7K76 - chains A and P of the 3 polymer chains in the assembly; structure by X-ray diffraction, 2.14 A resolution.

Chain A:
Molecule: Heavy chain of MAD2-6 IgG Fab
From: Homo sapiens
Notes: antibody fragment or engineered binder
Sequence (226 residues; numbered 1 to 216 plus 10 insertion-coded residues; the number before each row is that of its first residue; a row labelled like 35A-35B holds insertion residues (35A, then the next letters in order)):
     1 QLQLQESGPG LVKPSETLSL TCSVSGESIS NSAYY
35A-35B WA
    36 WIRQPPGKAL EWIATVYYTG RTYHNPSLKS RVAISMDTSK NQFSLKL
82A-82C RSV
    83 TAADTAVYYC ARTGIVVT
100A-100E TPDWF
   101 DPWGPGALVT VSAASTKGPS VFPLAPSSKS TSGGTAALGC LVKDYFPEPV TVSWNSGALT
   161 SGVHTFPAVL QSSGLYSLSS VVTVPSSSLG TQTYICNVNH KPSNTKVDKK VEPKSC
Unresolved in the structure: 1, 215-216
Cystine bridges: Cys-22/Cys-92, Cys-140/Cys-196

Chain P:
Molecule: PfCSP N-terminal peptide P17
Sequence (15 residues; numbered 1 to 15; the number before each row is that of its first residue):
     1 KLRKPKHKKL KQPAD
Unresolved in the structure: 1, 13-15

Chain A / chain P interface:
Residue-residue contacts (12):
  Ala-33(A) / Lys-11(P)  hydrogen bond (backbone-side chain)
  Tyr-34(A) / Lys-11(P)
  Gly-96(A) / Lys-11(P)  hydrogen bond (backbone-side chain)
  Ile-97(A) / Lys-11(P)  hydrogen bond (backbone-side chain)
  Val-98(A) / Leu-10(P)  hydrophobic
  Val-98(A) / Lys-11(P)  hydrogen bond (backbone-backbone)
  Val-99(A) / Lys-8(P)
  Val-99(A) / Lys-9(P)
  Val-99(A) / Lys-11(P)
  Thr-100(A) / Lys-9(P)  hydrogen bond (backbone-backbone)
  Thr-100(A) / Leu-10(P)
  Thr-100(A) / Lys-11(P)
From the paper, about this interface:
  - epitope / paratope residues, chain P: Lys-9(P), Lys-11(P)

In short:
The interface between chain A and chain P involves 7 residues on one side and 4 on the other, with 5 hydrogen
bonds. Among the polar pairs are Ala-33(A)/Lys-11(P), Gly-96(A)/Lys-11(P) and Ile-97(A)/Lys-11(P). From the
paper: epitope/paratope residues Lys-9(P) and Lys-11(P).
Here chain A is Heavy chain of MAD2-6 IgG Fab (Homo sapiens) and chain P is PfCSP N-terminal peptide P17.
Entry 7K76 (Crystal structure of MAD2-6 IgG Fab in complex with PfCSP N-terminal peptide) was determined by
X-ray diffraction, deposited together with 7K75.
